3W3A - chains B and E of the 8 polymer chains in the assembly; structure by X-ray diffraction, 3.90 A resolution.

# Chain B
Name: V-type ATP synthase alpha chain
From: Thermus thermophilus
Notes: EC 3.6.3.14; fragment: subunit a
UniProt: Q56403 (VATA_THET8); residues 1-577 here = UniProt positions 1-577
Sequence (577 residues; each row starts with the number of its first residue):
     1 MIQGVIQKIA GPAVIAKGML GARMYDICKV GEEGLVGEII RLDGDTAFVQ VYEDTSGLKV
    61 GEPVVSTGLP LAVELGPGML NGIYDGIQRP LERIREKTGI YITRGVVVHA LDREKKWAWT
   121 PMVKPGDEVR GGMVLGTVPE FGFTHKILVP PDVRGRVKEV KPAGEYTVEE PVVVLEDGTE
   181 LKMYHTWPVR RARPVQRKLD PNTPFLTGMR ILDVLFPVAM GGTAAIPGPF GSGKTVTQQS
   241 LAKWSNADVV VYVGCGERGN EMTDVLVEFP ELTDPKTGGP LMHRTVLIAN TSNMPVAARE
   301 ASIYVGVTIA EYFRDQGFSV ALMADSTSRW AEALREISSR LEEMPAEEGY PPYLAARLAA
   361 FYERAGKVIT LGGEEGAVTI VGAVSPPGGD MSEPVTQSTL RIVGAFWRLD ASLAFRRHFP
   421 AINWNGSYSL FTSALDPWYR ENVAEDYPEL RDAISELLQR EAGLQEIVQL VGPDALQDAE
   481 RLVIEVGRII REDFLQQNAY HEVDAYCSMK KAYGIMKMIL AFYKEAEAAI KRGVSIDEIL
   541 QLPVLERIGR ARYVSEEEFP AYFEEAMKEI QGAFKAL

# Chain E
Name: V-type ATP synthase beta chain
From: Thermus thermophilus
Notes: EC 3.6.3.14; fragment: subunit b
UniProt: Q56404 (VATB_THET8); numbering as in UniProt (aligned over 7-463)
Sequence (457 residues; numbered 7 to 463; the number before each row is that of its first residue):
     7 EYTGITYISG PLLFVENAKD LAYGAIVDIK DGTGRVRGGQ VIEVSEEYAV IQVFEETTGL
    67 DLATTSVSLV EDVARLGVSK EMLGRRFNGI GKPIDGLPPI TPEKRLPITG LPLNPVARRK
   127 PEQFIQTGIS TIDVMNTLVR GQKLPIFSGS GLPANEIAAQ IARQATVRPD LSGEGEKEEP
   187 FAVVFAAMGI TQRELSYFIQ EFERTGALSR SVLFLNKADD PTIERILTPR MALTVAEYLA
   247 FEHDYHVLVI LTDMTNYCEA LREIGAAREE IPGRRGYPGY MYTDLATIYE RAGVVEGKKG
   307 SVTQIPILSM PDDDRTHPIP DLTGYITEGQ IQLSRELHRK GIYPPIDPLP SLSRLMNNGV
   367 GKGKTREDHK QVSDQLYSAY ANGVDIRKLV AIIGEDALTE NDRRYLQFAD AFERFFINQG
   427 QQNRSIEESL QIAWALLSML PQGELKRISK DHIGKYY
Ligand contacts: ADP (adenosine-5'-diphosphate): Gly330, Tyr331, Ser359, Arg360, Leu361, Asn363

# How chain B and chain E interact
Residue-residue contacts (46):
  Leu20(B) with Ala69(E)
  Gly21(B) with Asp67(E); Leu68(E); Ala69(E)
  Ala22(B) with Leu66(E); Asp67(E)
  Arg23(B) with Arg41(E); Gly65(E); Leu66(E)
  Met24(B) with Ile14(E), hydrophobic; Thr63(E); Thr64(E); Gly65(E); Leu66(E)
  Tyr25(B) with Thr63(E); Thr64(E)
  Arg41(B) with Ile14(E); Ser15(E), hydrogen bond; Gly16(E)
  Leu42(B) with Tyr13(E); Ile14(E), hydrogen bond (backbone-backbone); Leu68(E), hydrophobic
  Asp43(B) with Thr12(E); Tyr13(E)
  Gly44(B) with Thr12(E), hydrogen bond (backbone-backbone); Leu68(E)
  Lys198(B) with Gln198(E); Leu201(E)
  Ala346(B) with Arg268(E)
  Glu347(B) with Arg268(E), salt bridge
  Pro352(B) with Glu269(E)
  Tyr353(B) with Glu269(E), hydrogen bond (backbone-side chain)
  Ala355(B) with Asn262(E); Glu265(E)
  Ala360(B) with Asp225(E)
  Glu363(B) with Gln198(E); Asp225(E)
  Ser392(B) with Asp318(E)
  Gln397(B) with Asp318(E)
  Leu400(B) with Ser156(E)
  Arg401(B) with Ser156(E); Thr261(E); Glu265(E), salt bridge; Ser315(E)
  Ile402(B) with Thr197(E)
  Leu430(B) with Arg199(E)
Also at the interface, not in a pair above, chain B (30 interface residues in all): Thr46, Glu342, Met344, Leu354, Ala359, Ser433
Also at the interface, not in a pair above, chain E (32 interface residues in all): Ser202, Ala224, Asp259, Ala272, Ala273, Tyr283

# In short
30 residues of chain B and 32 residues of chain E are in contact; the contacts include 4 hydrogen bonds and 2
salt bridges. Polar pairs include Glu347(B)-Arg268(E), Arg401(B)-Glu265(E) and Arg41(B)-Ser15(E). Ligands of
chain E: ADP.
Chain B is V-type ATP synthase alpha chain and chain E is V-type ATP synthase beta chain, both from Thermus
thermophilus; the structure, Crystal structure of V1-ATPase at 3.9 angstrom resolution, was determined by
X-ray diffraction.
